PDB entry 8TVW | electron microscopy, 3.60 A resolution | chains A and E of the 15 polymer chains in the assembly

== Chain A ==
Name: DNA-directed RNA polymerase II subunit RPB1
Organism: Saccharomyces cerevisiae
Notes: EC 2.7.7.6
Reference sequence: P04050 (RPB1_YEAST); residue numbers follow UniProt; this construct covers 1-1733
Chain sequence (1733 residues; numbered 1 to 1733; the number before each row is that of its first residue):
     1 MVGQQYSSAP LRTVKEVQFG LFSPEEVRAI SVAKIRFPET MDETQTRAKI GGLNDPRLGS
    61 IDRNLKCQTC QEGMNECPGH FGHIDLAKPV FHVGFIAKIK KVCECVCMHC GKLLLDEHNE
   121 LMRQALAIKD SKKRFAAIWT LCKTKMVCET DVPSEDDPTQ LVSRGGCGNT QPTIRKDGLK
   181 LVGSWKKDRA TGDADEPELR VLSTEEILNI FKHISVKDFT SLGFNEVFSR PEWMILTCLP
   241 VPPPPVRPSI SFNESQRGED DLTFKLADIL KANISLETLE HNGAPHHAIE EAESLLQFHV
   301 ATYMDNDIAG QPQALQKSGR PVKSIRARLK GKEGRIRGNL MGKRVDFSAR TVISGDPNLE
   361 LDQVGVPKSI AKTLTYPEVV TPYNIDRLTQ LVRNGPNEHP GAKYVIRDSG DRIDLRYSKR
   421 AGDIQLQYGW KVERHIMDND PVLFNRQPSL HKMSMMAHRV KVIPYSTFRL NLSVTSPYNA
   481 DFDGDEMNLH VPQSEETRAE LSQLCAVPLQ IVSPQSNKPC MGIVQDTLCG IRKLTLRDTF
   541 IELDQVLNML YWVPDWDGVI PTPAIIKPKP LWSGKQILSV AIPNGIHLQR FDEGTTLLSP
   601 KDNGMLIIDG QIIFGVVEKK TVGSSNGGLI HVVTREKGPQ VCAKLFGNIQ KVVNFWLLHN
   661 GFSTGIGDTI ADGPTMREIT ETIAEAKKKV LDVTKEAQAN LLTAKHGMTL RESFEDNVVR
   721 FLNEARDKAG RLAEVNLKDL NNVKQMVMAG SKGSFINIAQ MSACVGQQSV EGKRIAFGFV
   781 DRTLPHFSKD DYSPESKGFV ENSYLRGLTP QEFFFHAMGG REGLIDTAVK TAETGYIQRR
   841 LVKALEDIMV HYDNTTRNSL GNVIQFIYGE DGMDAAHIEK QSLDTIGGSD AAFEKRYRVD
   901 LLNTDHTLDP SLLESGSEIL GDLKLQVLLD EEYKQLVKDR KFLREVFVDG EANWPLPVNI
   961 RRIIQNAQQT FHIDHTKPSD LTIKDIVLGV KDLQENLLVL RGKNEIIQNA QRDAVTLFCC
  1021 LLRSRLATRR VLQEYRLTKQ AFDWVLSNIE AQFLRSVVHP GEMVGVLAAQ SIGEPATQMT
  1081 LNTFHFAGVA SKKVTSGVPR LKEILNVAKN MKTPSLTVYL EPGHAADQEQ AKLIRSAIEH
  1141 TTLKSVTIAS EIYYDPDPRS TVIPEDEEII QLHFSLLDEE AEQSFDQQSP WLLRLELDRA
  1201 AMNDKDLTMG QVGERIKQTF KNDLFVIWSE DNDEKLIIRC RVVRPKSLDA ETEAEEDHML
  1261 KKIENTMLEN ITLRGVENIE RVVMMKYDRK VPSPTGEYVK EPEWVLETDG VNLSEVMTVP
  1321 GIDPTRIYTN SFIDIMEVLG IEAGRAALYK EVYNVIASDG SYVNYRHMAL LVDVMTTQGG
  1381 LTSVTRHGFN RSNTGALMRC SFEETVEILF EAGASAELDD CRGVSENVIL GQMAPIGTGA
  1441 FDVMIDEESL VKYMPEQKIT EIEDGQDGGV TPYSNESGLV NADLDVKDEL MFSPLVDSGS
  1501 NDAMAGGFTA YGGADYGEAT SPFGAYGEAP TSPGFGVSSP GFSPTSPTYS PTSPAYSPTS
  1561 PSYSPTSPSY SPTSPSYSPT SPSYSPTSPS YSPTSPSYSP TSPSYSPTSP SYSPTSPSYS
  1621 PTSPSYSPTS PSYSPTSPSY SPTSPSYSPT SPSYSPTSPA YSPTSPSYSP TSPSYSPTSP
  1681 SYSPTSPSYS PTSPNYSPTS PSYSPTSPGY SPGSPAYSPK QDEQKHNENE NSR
Disordered / not traced: 1-7, 42-44, 188-198, 1079-1096, 1158-1187, 1221-1224, 1243-1256, 1455-1733
Bound ions: Zn2+ site 1: Cys67, Cys77, His80; Zn2+ site 2: Cys107, Met108, Cys110, Cys167; Mg2+: Asp483, Asp485
Curated features (UniProtKB/Swiss-Prot):
  - region: Pro248 to Asp260 (Lid loop), Asn306 to Lys323 (Rudder loop), Pro810 to Glu822 (Bridging helix)
  - binding site (Zn(2+)): Cys67, Cys70, Cys77, His80, Cys107, Cys110, Cys148, Cys167
  - binding site (Mg(2+)): Asp481, Asp483, Asp485
  - modified residue: Thr1471 (Phosphothreonine)
  - cross-link (Glycyl lysine isopeptide (Lys-Gly)): Lys695 (interchain with G-Cter in ubiquitin), Lys1246 (interchain with G-Cter in ubiquitin), Lys1350 (interchain with G-Cter in ubiquitin)
  - natural variant: Ser1653 to Pro1659 (deletion: In strain: A364A)
  - mutagenesis: Lys1246 (K1246R: Impairs ubiquitination during transcription stress)

== Chain E ==
Name: DNA-directed RNA polymerases I, II, and III subunit RPABC1
Organism: Saccharomyces cerevisiae
Reference sequence: A0A6A5Q456 (A0A6A5Q456_YEASX); residue numbers follow UniProt; this construct covers 1-215
Chain sequence (215 residues; each row starts with the number of its first residue):
     1 MDQENERNIS RLWRAFRTVK EMVKDRGYFI TQEEVELPLE DFKAKYCDSM GRPQRKMMSF
    61 QANPTEESIS KFPDMGSLWV EFCDEPSVGV KTMKTFVIHI QEKNFQTGIF VYQNNITPSA
   121 MKLVPSIPPA TIETFNEAAL VVNITHHELV PKHIRLSSDE KRELLKRYRL KESQLPRIQR
   181 ADPVALYLGL KRGEVVKIIR KSETSGRYAS YRICM

== How chain A and chain E interact ==
Residue-residue contacts - 75 pairs, chain A then chain E:
  Arg857(A) - Tyr168(E)  hydrogen bond (side chain-backbone)
  Arg857(A) - Leu170(E)
  Leu860(A) - Gln174(E)  hydrogen bond (backbone-side chain)
  Gly861(A) - Gln174(E)  hydrogen bond (backbone-side chain)
  Asn862(A) - Gln174(E)
  Val863(A) - Leu170(E)  hydrophobic
  Val863(A) - Gln174(E)  hydrogen bond (backbone-backbone)
  Val863(A) - Pro176(E)
  Gln865(A) - Tyr208(E)
  Phe866(A) - Tyr168(E)
  Phe866(A) - Tyr208(E)  hydrogen bond (backbone-side chain)
  Phe866(A) - Ala209(E)
  Phe866(A) - Tyr211(E)  hydrophobic
  Ile867(A) - Tyr208(E)  hydrogen bond (backbone-side chain)
  Gly869(A) - Thr204(E)  hydrogen bond (backbone-side chain)
  Glu870(A) - Arg200(E)  salt bridge
  Glu870(A) - Ser202(E)  hydrogen bond
  Glu870(A) - Thr204(E)
  Glu870(A) - Ser205(E)
  Glu870(A) - Tyr208(E)
  Asp871(A) - Thr204(E)
  Phe942(A) - Gly206(E)
  Phe942(A) - Arg207(E)
  Glu945(A) - Lys201(E)
  Val946(A) - Ser202(E)
  Val946(A) - Gly206(E)
  Asn1004(A) - Glu163(E)  hydrogen bond
  Asn1004(A) - Arg167(E)
  Ile1006(A) - Glu163(E)
  Ile1006(A) - Arg167(E)
  Asn1009(A) - Lys197(E)
  Asp1013(A) - Ser205(E)  hydrogen bond (backbone-side chain)
  Asp1013(A) - Arg207(E)
  Ala1014(A) - Ser205(E)
  Leu1017(A) - Glu203(E)
  Leu1017(A) - Ser205(E)
  Leu1017(A) - Gly206(E)
  Gln1218(A) - Asp2(E)  hydrogen bond
  Met1317(A) - Val142(E)
  Thr1318(A) - Arg7(E)  hydrogen bond (backbone-side chain)
  Thr1318(A) - Val141(E)
  Pro1324(A) - Val142(E)  hydrophobic
  Pro1324(A) - His147(E)
  Thr1325(A) - His146(E)
  Thr1325(A) - His147(E)  hydrogen bond (backbone-side chain)
  Thr1325(A) - Glu148(E)  hydrogen bond (backbone-backbone)
  Arg1326(A) - His147(E)
  Ile1327(A) - His147(E)  hydrogen bond (backbone-side chain)
  Glu1337(A) - Pro183(E)
  Val1338(A) - Ile144(E)
  Val1338(A) - Pro183(E)
  Leu1339(A) - Ile144(E)
  Leu1339(A) - His147(E)
  Leu1339(A) - Asp182(E)
  Leu1339(A) - Pro183(E)
  Leu1339(A) - Val184(E)
  Gly1340(A) - Asp182(E)
  Ile1341(A) - Ile178(E)  hydrophobic
  Ile1341(A) - Asp182(E)  hydrogen bond (backbone-side chain)
  Ile1341(A) - Arg212(E)
  Glu1342(A) - Pro151(E)
  Glu1342(A) - His153(E)
  Glu1342(A) - Ile198(E)
  Glu1342(A) - Arg200(E)  salt bridge
  Glu1342(A) - Arg212(E)  salt bridge
  Ala1343(A) - Leu149(E)
  Ala1343(A) - Val150(E)  hydrophobic
  Arg1345(A) - Arg200(E)
  Tyr1365(A) - Ser202(E)
  Tyr1365(A) - Glu203(E)  hydrogen bond
  Thr1376(A) - Arg212(E)  hydrogen bond (backbone-side chain)
  Thr1377(A) - Pro176(E)
  Thr1377(A) - Arg177(E)  hydrogen bond (backbone-backbone)
  Gly1379(A) - Arg177(E)
  Gly1379(A) - Gln179(E)  hydrogen bond (backbone-side chain)
Also at the interface, not in a pair above, chain A (52 interface residues in all): Asp853, Thr855, Phe947, Val948, Leu956, Ile1007, Thr1016, Tyr1328, Met1336, Ala1346, Ala1347, Arg1366, Gln1378
Also at the interface, not in a pair above, chain E (43 interface residues in all): Arg14, Leu164, Ser173, Leu175, Ser210

== Summary ==
52 residues of chain A face 43 of chain E across their interface; the contacts include 20 hydrogen bonds and 3
salt bridges. Polar contacts include Glu870(A)-Arg200(E), Glu1342(A)-Arg200(E) and Glu1342(A)-Arg212(E).
Chain A is DNA-directed RNA polymerase II subunit RPB1 and chain E is DNA-directed RNA polymerases I, II, and
III subunit RPABC1, both from Saccharomyces cerevisiae; the structure, Cryo-EM structure of CPD-stalled Pol II
(conformation 1), was determined by electron microscopy, deposited together with 8TUG, 8TVP, 8TVQ, 8TVS, 8TVV,
8TVX and 8TVY.
